8P8W - chains 5 and H of the 58 polymer chains in the assembly; structure by electron microscopy, 8.70 A resolution (very low resolution: no residue pairs are listed; an interface is given only as per-side residue counts).

Chain 5:
Molecule: 16S ribosomal RNA
Organism: Mycoplasmoides pneumoniae M129
Sequence (1520 nucleotides; numbered 1 to 1520; the number before each row is that of its first residue):
     1 UUUUUCUGAG AGUUUGAUCC UGGCUCAGGA UUAACGCUGG CGGCAUGCCU AAUACAUGCA
    61 AGUCGAUCGA AAGUAGUAAU ACUUUAGAGG CGAACGGGUG AGUAACACGU AUCCAAUCUA
   121 CCUUAUAAUG GGGGAUAACU AGUUGAAAGA CUAGCUAAUA CCGCAUAAGA ACUUUGGUUC
   181 GCAUGAAUCA AAGUUGAAAG GACCUGCAAG GGUUCGUUAU UUGAUGAGGG UGCGCCAUAU
   241 CAGCUAGUUG GUGGGGUAAC GGCCUACCAA GGCAAUGACG UGUAGCUAUG CUGAGAAGUA
   301 GAAUAGCCAC AAUGGGACUG AGACACGGCC CAUACUCCUA CGGGAGGCAG CAGUAGGGAA
   361 UUUUUCACAA UGAGCGAAAG CUUGAUGGAG CAAUGCCGCG UGAACGAUGA AGGUCUUUAA
   421 GAUUGUAAAG UUCUUUUAUU UGGGAAGAAU GACUUUAGCA GGUAAUGGCU AGAGUUUGAC
   481 UGUACCAUUU UGAAUAAGUG ACGACUAACU AUGUGCCAGC AGUCGCGGUA AUACAUAGGU
   541 CGCAAGCGUU AUCCGGAUUU AUUGGGCGUA AAGCAAGCGC AGGCGGAUUG AAAAGUCUGG
   601 UGUUAAAGGC AGCUGCUUAA CAGUUGUAUG CAUUGGAAAC UAUUAAUCUA GAGUGUGGUA
   661 GGGAGUUUUG GAAUUUCAUG UGGAGCGGUG AAAUGCGUAG AUAUAUGAAG GAACACCAGU
   721 GGCGAAGGCG AAAACUUAGG CCAUUACUGA CGCUUAGGCU UGAAAGUGUG GGGAGCAAAU
   781 AGGAUUAGAU ACCCUAGUAG UCCACACCGU AAACGAUAGA UACUAGCUGU CGGGGCGAUC
   841 CCCUCGGUAG UGAAGUUAAC ACAUUAAGUA UCUCGCCUGG GUAGUACAUU CGCAAGAAUG
   901 AAACUCAAAC GGAAUUGACG GGGACCCGCA CAAGUGGUGG AGCAUGUUGC UUAAUUCGAC
   961 GGUACACGAA AAACCUUACC UAGACUUGAC AUCCUUGGCA AAAUUAUGGA AACAUAAUGG
  1021 AGGUUAACCG AGUGACAGGU GGUGCAUGGU UGUCGUCAGC UCGUGUCGUG AGAUGUUGGG
  1081 UUAAGUCCCG CAACGAGCGC AACCCUUAUC GUUAGUUACA UUGUCUAGCG AGACUGCUAA
  1141 UGCAAAUUGG AGGAAGGAAG GGAUGACGUC AAAUCAUCAU GCCCCUUAUG UCUAGGGCUG
  1201 CAAACGUGCU ACAAUGGCCA AUACAAACAG UCGCCAGCUU GUAAAAGUGA GCAAAUCUGU
  1261 AAAGUUGGUC UCAGUUCGGA UUGAGGGCUG CAAUUCGUCC UCAUGAAGUC GGAAUCACUA
  1321 GUAAUCGCGA AUCAGCUAUG UCGCGGUGAA UACGUUCUCG GGUCUUGUAC ACACXGXCCG
  1381 UCAAACUAUG AAAGCUGGUA AUAUUUAAAA ACGUGUUGCU AACCAUUAGG AAGCGCAUGU
  1441 CAAGGAUAGC ACCGGUGAUU GGAGUUAAGU CGUAACAAGG UACCCCUACG AGAACGUGGG
  1501 GGUGGAUCAC CUCCUUUCUA
Disordered / not traced: 1-4, 1512-1520
Differences from the reference sequence: conflict A1003 (G119315 in 26117688)
Modified positions: 7MG (7N-methyl-8-hydroguanosine-5'-monophosphate) at position 525, 5MC (5-methylcytidine-5'-monophosphate) at position 1375, B8T (4-methyl, cytidine-5'-monophosphate) at position 1377, MA6 (6N-dimethyladenosine-5'-monophoshate) at position 1493, MA6 (6N-dimethyladenosine-5'-monophoshate) at position 1494
Bound ions: Mg2+ site 1 near G22 (its only coordinating residue here); Mg2+ site 2: C49, G100; Mg2+ site 3 near A54 (its only coordinating residue here); Mg2+ site 4 near U85 (its only coordinating residue here); Mg2+ site 5: A94, G327; Mg2+ site 6 near C95 (its only coordinating residue here); Mg2+ site 7 near G98 (its only coordinating residue here); Mg2+ site 8: A101, G102, G285; Mg2+ site 9: A160, C161; Mg2+ site 10 near A165 (its only coordinating residue here); Mg2+ site 11 near G251 (its only coordinating residue here); Mg2+ site 12 near U252 (its only coordinating residue here); 43 more Mg2+ sites not listed
From the paper describing this entry:
  - conformationally variable residues: A1467 to A1468

Chain H:
Molecule: 30S ribosomal protein S9
Organism: Mycoplasmoides pneumoniae M129
Reference sequence: P75179 (RS9_MYCPN); residues 1-132 here = UniProt positions 1-132
Amino-acid sequence (132 residues; each row starts with the number of its first residue):
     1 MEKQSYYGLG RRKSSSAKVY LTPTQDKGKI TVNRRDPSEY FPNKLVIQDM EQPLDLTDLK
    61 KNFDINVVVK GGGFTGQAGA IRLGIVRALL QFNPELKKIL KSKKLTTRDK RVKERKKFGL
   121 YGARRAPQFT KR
Disordered / not traced: 1-3

How chain 5 and chain H interact:
At this resolution (9 A) residue pairs are not listed: 52 residues of chain 5 and 55 of chain H lie at the interface.

Summary:
The interface between chain 5 and chain H involves 52 residues on one side and 55 on the other. C49(5) and
G100(5) form the Mg2+ site 2. A94(5) and G327(5) form the Mg2+ site 5. The paper reports conformational
variability at A1467(5).
Chain 5 is 16S ribosomal RNA and chain H is 30S ribosomal protein S9, both from Mycoplasmoides pneumoniae
M129; the structure, Mycoplasma pneumoniae di-ribosome in chloramphenicol-treated cells (following 70S), was
determined by electron microscopy, deposited together with 8P6P, 8P7X, 8P7Y, 8P8B and 8P8V.
